Entry 1GW8 (electron microscopy, 13.30 A resolution (very low resolution: no residue pairs are listed; an interface is given only as per-side residue counts)); this record covers chains D and I of the 12 polymer chains in the assembly.

# Chain D
Name: Major capsid protein
From: Bacteriophage PRD1
UniProt: P22535 (COA3_BPPRD); the construct lacks a stretch of the UniProt sequence and is renumbered around it, so the offset changes along the chain: 1002-1013 = UniProt 1-12; 1015-1018 = UniProt 13-16; 1019-1395 = UniProt 18-394
Chain sequence (394 residues; row label = number of the first residue in the row; note: 1 number in that range is skipped by the numbering (no residue carries it; nothing is unmodelled there)):
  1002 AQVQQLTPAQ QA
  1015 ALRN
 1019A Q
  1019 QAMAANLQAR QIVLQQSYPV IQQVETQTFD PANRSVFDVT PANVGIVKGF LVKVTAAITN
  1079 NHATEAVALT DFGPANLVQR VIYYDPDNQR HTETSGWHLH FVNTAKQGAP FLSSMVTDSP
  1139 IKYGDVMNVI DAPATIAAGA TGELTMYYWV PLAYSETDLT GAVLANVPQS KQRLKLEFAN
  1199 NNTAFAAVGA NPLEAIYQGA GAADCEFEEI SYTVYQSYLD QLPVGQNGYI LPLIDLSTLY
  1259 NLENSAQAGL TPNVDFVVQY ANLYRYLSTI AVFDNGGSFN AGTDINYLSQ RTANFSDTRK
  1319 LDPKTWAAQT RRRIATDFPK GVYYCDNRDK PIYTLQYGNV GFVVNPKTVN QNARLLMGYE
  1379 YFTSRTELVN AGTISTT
Disordered / not traced: 1002-1013, 1019A, 1386-1395

# Chain I
Name: Major capsid protein
From: Bacteriophage PRD1
UniProt: P22535 (COA3_BPPRD); residues 3002-3395 here correspond to UniProt positions 1-394 (UniProt number = residue number - 3001)
Chain sequence (394 residues; numbered 3002 to 3395; the number before each row is that of its first residue):
  3002 AQVQQLTPAQ QAALRNQQAM AANLQARQIV LQQSYPVIQQ VETQTFDPAN RSVFDVTPAN
  3062 VGIVKGFLVK VTAAITNNHA TEAVALTDFG PANLVQRVIY YDPDNQRHTE TSGWHLHFVN
  3122 TAKQGAPFLS SMVTDSPIKY GDVMNVIDAP ATIAAGATGE LTMYYWVPLA YSETDLTGAV
  3182 LANVPQSKQR LKLEFANNNT AFAAVGANPL EAIYQGAGAA DCEFEEISYT VYQSYLDQLP
  3242 VGQNGYILPL IDLSTLYNLE NSAQAGLTPN VDFVVQYANL YRYLSTIAVF DNGGSFNAGT
  3302 DINYLSQRTA NFSDTRKLDP KTWAAQTRRR IATDFPKGVY YCDNRDKPIY TLQYGNVGFV
  3362 VNPKTVNQNA RLLMGYEYFT SRTELVNAGT ISTT
Disordered / not traced: 3002-3013, 3386-3395

# Interface between chain D and chain I
At this resolution (13 A) residue pairs are not listed: 23 residues of chain D and 21 of chain I lie at the interface.

# Summary
23 residues of chain D face 21 of chain I across their interface.
Both chains are Major capsid protein (Bacteriophage PRD1). Entry 1GW8 (quasi-atomic resolution model of
bacteriophage PRD1 sus607 mutant, obtained by combined cryo-EM and X-ray crystallography) was determined by
electron microscopy (same publication as 1GW7).
